6MBU - chain A; structure by X-ray diffraction, 1.45 A resolution.

[Chain A]
Name: GTPase KRas
Source organism: Homo sapiens
UniProt: P01116 (RASK_HUMAN), isoform P01116-2; residue numbers follow UniProt; this construct covers 1-169
Sequence (170 residues; each row starts with the number of its first residue; numbering starts at 0):
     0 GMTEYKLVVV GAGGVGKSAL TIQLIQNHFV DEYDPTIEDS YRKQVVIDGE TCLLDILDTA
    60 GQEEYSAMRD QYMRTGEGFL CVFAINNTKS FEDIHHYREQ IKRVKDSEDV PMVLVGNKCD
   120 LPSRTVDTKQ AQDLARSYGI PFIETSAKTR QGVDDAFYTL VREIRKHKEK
Unresolved in the structure: 169
Differences from the reference sequence: expression tag (0)
UniProt features mapped onto this chain:
  - motif: Tyr32 to Tyr40 (Effector region)
  - binding site (GTP): Gly10 to Ala18, Val29 to Thr35, Ala59, Gly60, Asn116 to Asp119
  - modified residue: Met1 (N-acetylmethionine), Thr2 (N-acetylthreonine), Lys104 (N6-acetyllysine)
  - glycosylation: Thr35 (Microbial infection: O-linked (Glc) threonine)
Metal / ion sites: Mg2+ site 1: Ser17 (together with GDP); Mg2+ site 2 near Asn26 (its only coordinating residue here)
Residues lining bound ligands: GDP (guanosine-5'-diphosphate): Ala11, Gly12, Gly13, Val14, Gly15, Lys16, Ser17, Ala18, Phe28, Val29, Asp30, Tyr32, Asn116, Lys117, Asp119, Leu120, Ser145, Ala146, Lys147
From the paper describing this entry:
  - Mg2+ coordination: Ser17

[Overview]
Chain A binds GDP. From UniProt: 22 GTP-binding residues. The paper reports Mg2+ coordination by Ser17.
Chain A is GTPase KRas (Homo sapiens); the structure, Crystal structure of wild-type KRAS (1-169) bound to GDP
and Mg (Space group P3), was determined by X-ray diffraction together with 6M9W, 6MBQ, 6MBT and 6P0Z from the
same study.
